Entry 6SB2 (electron microscopy, 6.20 A resolution (low resolution: residue-level contacts below are approximate; hydrogen-bond / salt-bridge calls are withheld)); this record covers chains B and N of the 10 polymer chains in the assembly.

== Chain B ==
Name: mTOR, Serine/threonine-protein kinase mTOR
From: Homo sapiens
Notes: EC 2.7.11.1
Reference sequence: P42345 (MTOR_HUMAN); numbering as in UniProt; present here: 60-355, 381-2549
Chain sequence (2549 residues; each row starts with the number of its first residue; note: 6 numbers in that range are skipped by the numbering (no residue carries them; nothing is unmodelled there); numbers below 1 keep their minus sign (UNK-5 is residue -5); X marks 78 residues of unknown identity (built as UNK)):
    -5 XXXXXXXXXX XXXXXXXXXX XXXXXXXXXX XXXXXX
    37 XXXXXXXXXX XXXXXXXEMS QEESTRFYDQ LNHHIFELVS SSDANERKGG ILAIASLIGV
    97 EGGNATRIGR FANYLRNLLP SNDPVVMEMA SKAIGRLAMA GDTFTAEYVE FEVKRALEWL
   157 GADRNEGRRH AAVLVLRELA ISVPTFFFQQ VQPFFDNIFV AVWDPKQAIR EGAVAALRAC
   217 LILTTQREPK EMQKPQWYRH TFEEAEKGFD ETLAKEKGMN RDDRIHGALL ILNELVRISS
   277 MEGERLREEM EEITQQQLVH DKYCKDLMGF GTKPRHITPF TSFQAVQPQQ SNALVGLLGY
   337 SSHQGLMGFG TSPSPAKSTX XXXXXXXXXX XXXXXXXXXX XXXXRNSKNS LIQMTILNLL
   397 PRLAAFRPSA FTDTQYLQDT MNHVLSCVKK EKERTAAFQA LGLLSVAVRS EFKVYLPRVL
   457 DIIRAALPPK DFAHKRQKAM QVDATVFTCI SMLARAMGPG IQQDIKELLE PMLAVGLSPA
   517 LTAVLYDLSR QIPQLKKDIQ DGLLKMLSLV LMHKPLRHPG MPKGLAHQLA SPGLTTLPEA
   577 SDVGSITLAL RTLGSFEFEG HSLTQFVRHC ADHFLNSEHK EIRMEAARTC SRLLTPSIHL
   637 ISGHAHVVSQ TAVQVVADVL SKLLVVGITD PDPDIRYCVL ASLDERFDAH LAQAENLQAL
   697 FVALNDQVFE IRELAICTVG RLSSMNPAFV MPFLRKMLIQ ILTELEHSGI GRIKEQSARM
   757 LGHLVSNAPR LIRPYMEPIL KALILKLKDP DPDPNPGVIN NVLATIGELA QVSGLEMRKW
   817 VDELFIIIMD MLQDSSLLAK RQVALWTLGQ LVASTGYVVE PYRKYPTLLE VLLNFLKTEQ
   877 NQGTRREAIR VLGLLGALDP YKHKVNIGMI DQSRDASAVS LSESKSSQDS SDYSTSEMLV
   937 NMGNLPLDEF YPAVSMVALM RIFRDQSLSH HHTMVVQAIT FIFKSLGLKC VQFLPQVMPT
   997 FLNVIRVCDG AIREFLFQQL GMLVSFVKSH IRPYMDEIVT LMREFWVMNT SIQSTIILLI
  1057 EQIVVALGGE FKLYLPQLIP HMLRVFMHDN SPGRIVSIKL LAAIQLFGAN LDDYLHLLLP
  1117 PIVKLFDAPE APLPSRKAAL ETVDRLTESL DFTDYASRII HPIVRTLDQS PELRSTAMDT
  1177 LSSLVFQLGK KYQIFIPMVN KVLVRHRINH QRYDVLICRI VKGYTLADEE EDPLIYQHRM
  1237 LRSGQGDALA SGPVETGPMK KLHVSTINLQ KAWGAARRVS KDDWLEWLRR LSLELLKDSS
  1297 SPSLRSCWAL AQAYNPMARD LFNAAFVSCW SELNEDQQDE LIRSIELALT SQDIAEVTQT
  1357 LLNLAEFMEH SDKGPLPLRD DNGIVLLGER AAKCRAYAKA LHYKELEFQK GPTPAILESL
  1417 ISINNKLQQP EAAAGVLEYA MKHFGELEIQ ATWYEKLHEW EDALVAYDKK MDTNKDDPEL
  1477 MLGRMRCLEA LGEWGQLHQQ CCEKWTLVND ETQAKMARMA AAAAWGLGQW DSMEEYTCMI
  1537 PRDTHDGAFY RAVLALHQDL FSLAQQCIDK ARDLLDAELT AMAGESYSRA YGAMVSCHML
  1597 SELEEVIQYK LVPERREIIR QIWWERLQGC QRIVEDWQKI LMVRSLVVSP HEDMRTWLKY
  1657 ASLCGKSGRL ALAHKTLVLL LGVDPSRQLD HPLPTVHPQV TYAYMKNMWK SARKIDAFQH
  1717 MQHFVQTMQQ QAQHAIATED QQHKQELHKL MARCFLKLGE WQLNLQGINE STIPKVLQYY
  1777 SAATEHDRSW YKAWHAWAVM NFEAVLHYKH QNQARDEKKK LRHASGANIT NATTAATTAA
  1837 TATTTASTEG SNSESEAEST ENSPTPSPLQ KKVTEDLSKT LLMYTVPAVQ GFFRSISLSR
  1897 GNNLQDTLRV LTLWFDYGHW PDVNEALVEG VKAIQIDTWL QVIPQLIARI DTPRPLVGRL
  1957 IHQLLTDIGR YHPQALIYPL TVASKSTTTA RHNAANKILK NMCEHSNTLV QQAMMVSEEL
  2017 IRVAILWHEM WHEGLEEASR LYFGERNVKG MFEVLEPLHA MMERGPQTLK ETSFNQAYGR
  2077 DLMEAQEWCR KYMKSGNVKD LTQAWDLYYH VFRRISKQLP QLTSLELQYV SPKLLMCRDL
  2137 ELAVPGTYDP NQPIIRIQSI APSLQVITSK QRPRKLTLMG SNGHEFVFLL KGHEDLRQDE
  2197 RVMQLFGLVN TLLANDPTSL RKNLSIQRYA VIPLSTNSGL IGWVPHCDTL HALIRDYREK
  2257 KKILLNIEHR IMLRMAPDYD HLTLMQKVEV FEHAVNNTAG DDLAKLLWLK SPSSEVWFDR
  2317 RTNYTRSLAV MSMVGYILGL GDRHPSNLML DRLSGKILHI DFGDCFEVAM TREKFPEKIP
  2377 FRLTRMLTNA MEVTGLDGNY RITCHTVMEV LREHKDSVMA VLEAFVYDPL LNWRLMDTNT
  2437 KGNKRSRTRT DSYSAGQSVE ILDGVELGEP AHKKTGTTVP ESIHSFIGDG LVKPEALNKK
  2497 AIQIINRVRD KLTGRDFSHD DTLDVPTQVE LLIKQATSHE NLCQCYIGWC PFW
Disordered / not traced: -5 to 16, 54-59, 75-81, 157-161, 224-232, 247-257, 290-355, 381-385, 405-409, 467-477, 492-496, 550-577, 596-598, 634-643, 787-790, 904-932, 1223-1260, 1815-1866, 2437-2491
Curated features (UniProtKB/Swiss-Prot):
  - natural variant: Met135 (M135T: In a metastatic melanoma sample), Arg624 (R624H: In FCORD2; uncertain significance), Asp1376 (D1376E: Found in a patient with focal epilepsy; uncertain significance), Tyr1450 (Y1450D: In FCORD2), Trp1456 (W1456G: In FCORD2), Ala1459 (A1459D: In FCORD2; A1459S: In FCORD2; uncertain significance), Leu1460 (L1460P: In FCORD2), Cys1483 (C1483R: In FCORD2), Trp1490 (W1490R: In SKS), Met1595 (M1595I: In SKS), Arg1709 (R1709H: In FCORD2; uncertain significance), Glu1799 (E1799K: In SKS), 12 further natural variant entries in UniProt
  - region: Val2162 to Arg2168 (G-loop), Lys2258 to Gly2296 (Interaction with MLST8), Gly2335 to Asn2343 (Catalytic loop), His2355 to Thr2380 (Activation loop)
  - binding site (1D-myo-inositol hexakisphosphate): Lys1662, Lys1702, Arg1749
  - binding site (ATP): Ser2165, Gln2167, Leu2185, Lys2187, Glu2190, Tyr2225, Gly2238, Trp2239, Val2240, Thr2245, Met2345, Ile2356
  - binding site (Mg(2+)): Asn2343, Asp2357
  - modified residue: Ser567 (Phosphoserine), Thr1162 (Phosphothreonine), Lys1218 (N6-acetyllysine), Ser1261 (Phosphoserine), Ser2159 (Phosphoserine), Thr2164 (Phosphothreonine), Thr2173 (Phosphothreonine), Thr2446 (Phosphothreonine), Ser2448 (Phosphoserine), Ser2478 (Phosphoserine), Ser2481 (Phosphoserine)
  - cross-link: Lys2066 (Glycyl lysine isopeptide (Lys-Gly) (interchain with G-Cter in ubiquitin))
  - mutagenesis: Lys2066 (K2066R: Complete loss ubiquitination by the SCF(FBXO22) complex), Ser2159 (S2159A: Reduces mTORC1-associated S-2481 autophosphorylation; when associated with A-2164. Reduced activity of the mTORC1 complex; S2159D: Mimics phosphorylation ...), Thr2164 (T2164A: Reduces mTORC1-associated S-2481 autophosphorylation; when associated with A-2159; T2164E: Stronger phosphorylation of RPS6KB1; when associated with D-2159), Thr2173 (T2173A: Increased mTOR kinase activity), His2340 (H2340A: Barely detectable kinase activity), Asp2357 (D2357E: Kinase-dead mutant, loss of interaction with TM4SF5 and loss of lysosome membrane localization; when associated with I-2364), Val2364 (V2364I: Kinase-dead mutant, loss of interaction with TM4SF5 and loss of lysosome membrane localization; when associated with E-2357)

== Chain N ==
Name: Regulatory-associated protein of mTOR
From: Homo sapiens
Reference sequence: Q8N122 (RPTOR_HUMAN); residues 1-1335 here = UniProt positions 1-1335
Chain sequence (1335 residues; each row starts with the number of its first residue):
     1 MESEMLQSPL LGLGEEDEAD LTDWNLPLAF MKKRHCEKIE GSKSLAQSWR MKDRMKTVSV
    61 ALVLCLNVGV DPPDVVKTTP CARLECWIDP LSMGPQKALE TIGANLQKQY ENWQPRARYK
   121 QSLDPTVDEV KKLCTSLRRN AKEERVLFHY NGHGVPRPTV NGEVWVFNKN YTQYIPLSIY
   181 DLQTWMGSPS IFVYDCSNAG LIVKSFKQFA LQREQELEVA AINPNHPLAQ MPLPPSMKNC
   241 IQLAACEATE LLPMIPDLPA DLFTSCLTTP IKIALRWFCM QKCVSLVPGV TLDLIEKIPG
   301 RLNDRRTPLG ELNWIFTAIT DTIAWNVLPR DLFQKLFRQD LLVASLFRNF LLAERIMRSY
   361 NCTPVSSPRL PPTYMHAMWQ AWDLAVDICL SQLPTIIEEG TAFRHSPFFA EQLTAFQVWL
   421 TMGVENRNPP EQLPIVLQVL LSQVHRLRAL DLLGRFLDLG PWAVSLALSV GIFPYVLKLL
   481 QSSARELRPL LVFIWAKILA VDSSCQADLV KDNGHKYFLS VLADPYMPAE HRTMTAFILA
   541 VIVNSYHTGQ EACLQGNLIA ICLEQLNDPH PLLRQWVAIC LGRIWQNFDS ARWCGVRDSA
   601 HEKLYSLLSD PIPEVRCAAV FALGTFVGNS AERTDHSTTI DHNVAMMLAQ LVSDGSPMVR
   661 KELVVALSHL VVQYESNFCT VALQFIEEEK NYALPSPATT EGGSLTPVRD SPCTPRLRSV
   721 SSYGNIRAVA TARSLNKSLQ NLSLTEESGG AVAFSPGNLS TSSSASSTLG SPENEEHILS
   781 FETIDKMRRA SSYSSLNSLI GVSFNSVYTQ IWRVLLHLAA DPYPEVSDVA MKVLNSIAYK
   841 ATVNARPQRV LDTSSLTQSA PASPTNKGVH IHQAGGSPPA SSTSSSSLTN DVAKQPVSRD
   901 LPSGRPGTTG PAGAQYTPHS HQFPRTRKMF DKGPEQTADD ADDAAGHKSF ISATVQTGFC
   961 DWSARYFAQP VMKIPEEHDL ESQIRKEREW RFLRNSRVRR QAQQVIQKGI TRLDDQIFLN
  1021 RNPGVPSVVK FHPFTPCIAV ADKDSICFWD WEKGEKLDYF HNGNPRYTRV TAMEYLNGQD
  1081 CSLLLTATDD GAIRVWKNFA DLEKNPEMVT AWQGLSDMLP TTRGAGMVVD WEQETGLLMS
  1141 SGDVRIVRIW DTDREMKVQD IPTGADSCVT SLSCDSHRSL IVAGLGDGSI RVYDRRMALS
  1201 ECRVMTYREH TAWVVKASLQ KRPDGHIVSV SVNGDVRIFD PRMPESVNVL QIVKGLTALD
  1261 IHPQADLIAC GSVNQFTAIY NSSGELINNI KYYDGFMGQR VGAISCLAFH PHWPHLAVGS
  1321 NDYYISVYSV EKRVR
Disordered / not traced: 1-17, 220-235, 687-805, 841-949, 1117-1124, 1293-1302, 1332-1335
Curated features (UniProtKB/Swiss-Prot):
  - modified residue: Ser44 (Phosphoserine), Ser122 (Phosphoserine), Ser696 (Phosphoserine), Thr706 (Phosphothreonine), Ser719 (Phosphoserine), Ser721 (Phosphoserine), Ser722 (Phosphoserine), Ser738 (Phosphoserine), Ser791 (Phosphoserine), Ser792 (Phosphoserine), Ser836 (Phosphoserine), Ser855 (Phosphoserine), Ser859 (Phosphoserine), Ser863 (Phosphoserine), Thr865 (Phosphothreonine), Ser877 (Phosphoserine), Ser982 (Phosphoserine), Lys1097 (N6-acetyllysine)
  - glycosylation: Thr700 (O-linked (GlcNAc) threonine)
  - cross-link (Glycyl lysine isopeptide (Lys-Gly)): Lys932 (interchain with G-Cter in ubiquitin), Lys948 (interchain with G-Cter in ubiquitin)
  - mutagenesis: Asn557 to Glu564 (In alpha24 mutant; abolished interaction with GTP-bound RRAGA and recruitment to lysosomes), Ala560 (A560F: In alphax3 mutant; abolished interaction with GTP-bound RRAGA and recruitment to lysosomes; when associated with E-597 and A-635), Cys594 to Asp598 (In alpha26 mutant; abolished interaction with GTP-bound RRAGA and recruitment to lysosomes), Arg597 (R597E: In alphax3 mutant; abolished interaction with GTP-bound RRAGA and recruitment to lysosomes; when associated with F-560 and A-635), Thr634 to His636 (In alpha29 mutant; abolished interaction with GTP-bound RRAGA and recruitment to lysosomes), Asp635 (D635A: In alphax3 mutant; abolished interaction with GTP-bound RRAGA and recruitment to lysosomes; when associated with F-560 and E-597), Thr699 (T699A: Does not affect O-GlcNAcylation in response to glucose sufficiency), Thr700 (T700A: Abolished O-GlcNAcylation in response to glucose sufficiency, leading to decreased mTORC1 activation), Ser722 (S722A: Abolishes AMPK-mediated phosphorylation; when associated with A-792. Increased O-GlcNAcylation; when associated with A-792), Lys737 (K737R: Does not affect ubiquitination), Ser791 (S791A/D: Abolished phosphorylation after forskolin treatment), Ser792 (S792A: Abolishes AMPK-mediated phosphorylation; when associated with A-722. Increased O-GlcNAcylation; when associated with A-722. Does not affect phosphorylation after forskolin treatment), 10 further mutagenesis entries in UniProt

== How chain B and chain N interact ==
Residue-residue contacts (5):
  Ala724(B) - Glu411(N)
  Ala724(B) - Ala415(N)
  Pro728(B) - Gln380(N)
  Pro770(B) - Leu286(N)
  Pro774(B) - Ser285(N)
Interface residues without a listed pair, chain B (7 interface residues in all): Ser645, Thr647, Tyr771
Interface residues without a listed pair, chain N (9 interface residues in all): Ala381, Gln412, Asp979, Ser982

== Overview ==
Chain B and chain N form an interface of 7 and 9 residues respectively. From UniProt: 3 residues binding
1D-myo-inositol hexakisphosphate, 12 ATP-binding residues, Mg2+-binding residues Asn2343(B) and Asp2357(B) and
7 mutagenesis sites on chain B.
Here chain B is mTOR, Serine/threonine-protein kinase mTOR and chain N is Regulatory-associated protein of
mTOR, both from Homo sapiens. Entry 6SB2 (cryo-EM structure of mTORC1 bound to active RagA/C GTPases) was
determined by electron microscopy (same publication as 6S6D).
